4E54 - chains B and G of the 4 polymer chains in the assembly; structure by X-ray diffraction, 2.85 A resolution.

# Chain B
Name: DNA damage-binding protein 2
Source organism: Homo sapiens
Notes: fragment: DNA DAMAGE-BINDING PROTEIN 2 (DDB2; p48); engineered mutation(s): N-FLAG-DDB2
Reference sequence: Q92466 (DDB2_HUMAN); residues 2-427 here = UniProt positions 2-427
Sequence (435 residues; row label = number of the first residue in the row; numbers below 1 keep their minus sign (Met-7 is residue -7)):
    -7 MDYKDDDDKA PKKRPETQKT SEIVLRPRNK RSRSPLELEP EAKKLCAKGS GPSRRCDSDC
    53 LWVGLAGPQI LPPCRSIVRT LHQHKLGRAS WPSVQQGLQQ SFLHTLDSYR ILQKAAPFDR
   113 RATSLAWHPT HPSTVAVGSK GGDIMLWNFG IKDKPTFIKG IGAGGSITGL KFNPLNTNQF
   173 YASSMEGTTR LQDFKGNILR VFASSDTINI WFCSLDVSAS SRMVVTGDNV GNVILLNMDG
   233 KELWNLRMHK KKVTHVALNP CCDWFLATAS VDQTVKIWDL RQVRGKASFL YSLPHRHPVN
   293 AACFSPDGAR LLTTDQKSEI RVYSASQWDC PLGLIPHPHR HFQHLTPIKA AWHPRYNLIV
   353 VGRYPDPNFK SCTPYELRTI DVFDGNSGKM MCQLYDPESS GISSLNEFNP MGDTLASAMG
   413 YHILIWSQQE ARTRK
Unresolved in the structure: -7 to 19, 422-427
Sequence notes: expression tag (-7 to 1)
Reported in the primary citation:
  - binding site for AP24 DNA strand: Phe334, Gln335, His336
  - disease-associated variants - L350P: decreased stability with DNA damage-binding protein 1 (proposed by the authors, not directly observed)

# Chain G
Molecule: AP24 DNA complementary strand
Notes: fragment: AP24 DNA complementary strand
Sequence (24 nucleotides; each row starts with the number of its first residue):
     1 GTCAGCATCG XCATCATACA GTCA
Modified positions: 3DR (1',2'-dideoxyribofuranose-5'-phosphate) at position 11

# How chain B and chain G interact
Contacting residue pairs - 17 pairs, chain B then chain G:
  Arg112(B) - DG10(G)  hydrogen bond to the phosphate
  Arg112(B) - 3DR_11(G)  salt bridge to the phosphate
  Lys132(B) - 3DR_11(G)  salt bridge to the phosphate
  Ala155(B) - 3DR_11(G)  sugar contact
  Gly156(B) - 3DR_11(G)  sugar contact
  Met177(B) - DA13(G)  phosphate contact
  Asn201(B) - DC12(G)  base contact
  Trp203(B) - DA13(G)  phosphate contact
  Lys243(B) - DC15(G)  salt bridge to the phosphate
  Val263(B) - DT14(G)  phosphate contact
  Val263(B) - DC15(G)  phosphate contact
  Pro290(B) - DT14(G)  phosphate contact
  Asn292(B) - DT14(G)  phosphate contact
  Gln308(B) - DT14(G)  hydrogen bond to the phosphate
  His333(B) - DT14(G)  salt bridge to the phosphate
  Gln335(B) - DA13(G)  base contact
  His336(B) - DG10(G)  stacking on the base
Interface residues without a listed pair, chain B (19 interface residues in all): Arg113, Lys244, Gln265, Tyr413

# Summary
The interface between chain B and chain G involves 19 residues on one side and 6 on the other; the contacts
include 2 hydrogen bonds, 4 salt bridges and 1 aromatic stacking contact. Among the polar pairs are
Arg112(B)-DG10(G), Gln308(B)-DT14(G) and Arg112(B)-3DR_11(G). The paper reports a binding site for AP24 DNA
strand at Phe334(B), Gln335(B) and His336(B); L350P of chain B reduces stability with DNA damage-binding
protein 1.
Here chain B is DNA damage-binding protein 2 (Homo sapiens) and chain G is AP24 DNA complementary strand.
Entry 4E54 (Damaged DNA induced UV-damaged DNA-binding protein (UV-DDB) dimerization and its roles in
chromatinized DNA repair) was determined by X-ray diffraction together with 4E5Z from the same study.
